Entry 4O1Z (X-ray diffraction, 2.40 A resolution); this record covers chains A and B.

[Chain A (and B)]
Molecule: Prostaglandin G/H synthase 1
From: Ovis aries
Notes: EC 1.14.99.1; chain B of this document is another copy of the same molecule, construct and numbering; everything in this record applies to it too
Reference sequence: P05979 (PGH1_SHEEP); residues 32-600 here = UniProt positions 32-600
Sequence (569 residues; row label = number of the first residue in the row):
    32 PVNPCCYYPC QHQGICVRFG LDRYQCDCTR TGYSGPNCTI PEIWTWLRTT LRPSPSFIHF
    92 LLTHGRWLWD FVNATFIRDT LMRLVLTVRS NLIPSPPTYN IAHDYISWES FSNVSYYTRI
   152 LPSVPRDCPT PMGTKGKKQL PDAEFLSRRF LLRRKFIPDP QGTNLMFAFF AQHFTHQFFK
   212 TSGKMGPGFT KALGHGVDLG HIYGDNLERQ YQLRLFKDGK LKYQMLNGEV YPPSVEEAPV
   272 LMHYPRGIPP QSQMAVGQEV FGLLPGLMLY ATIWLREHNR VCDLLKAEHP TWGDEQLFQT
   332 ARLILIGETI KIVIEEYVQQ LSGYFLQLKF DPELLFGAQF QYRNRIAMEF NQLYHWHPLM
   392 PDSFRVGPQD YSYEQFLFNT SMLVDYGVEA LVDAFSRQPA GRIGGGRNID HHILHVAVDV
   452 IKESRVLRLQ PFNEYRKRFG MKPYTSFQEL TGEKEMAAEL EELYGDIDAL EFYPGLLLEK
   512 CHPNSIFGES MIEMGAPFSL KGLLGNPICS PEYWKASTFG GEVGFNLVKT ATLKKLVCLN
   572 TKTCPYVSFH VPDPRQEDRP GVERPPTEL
Disordered / not traced: 585-600
Disulfide bonds: Cys36-Cys47, Cys37-Cys159, Cys41-Cys57, Cys59-Cys69, Cys569-Cys575
Glycans and other covalent adducts: N-acetylglucosamine (NAG) linked to Asn68, Asn144, Asn410
Ion coordination: heme Fe near His388 (its only coordinating residue here)
Ligand contacts:
  - heme (HEM): Tyr148, Ala199, Ala202, Gln203, Thr206, His207, Phe210, Lys211, Thr212, Leu295, Asn382, Tyr385, His386, Trp387, His388, Met391, Tyr404, Leu408, Ile444, His446, Val447, Asp450
  - Meloxicam (MXM; 4-hydroxy-2-methyl-N-(5-methyl-1,3-thiazol-2-yl)-2H-1,2-benzothiazine-3-carboxamide 1,1-dioxide): Met113, Val116, Leu117, Arg120, Ile345, Val349, Leu352, Ser353, Tyr355, Leu359, Leu384, Trp387, Phe518, Met522, Ile523, Gly526, Ala527, Ser530, Leu531, Leu534, Leu535
Swiss-Prot annotation at these positions:
  - active site: His207 (Proton acceptor), Tyr385 (For cyclooxygenase activity)
  - binding site (heme b): His388
  - site: Asn104 (Not glycosylated), Ser530 (Aspirin-acetylated serine)
  - glycosylation (N-linked (GlcNAc...) asparagine): Asn68, Asn144, Asn410
  - natural variant: Gly164 (D164G: this construct carries the variant), Glu520 (E520K; E520Q)
  - mutagenesis: Tyr385 (Y385F: Abolishes cyclooxygenase activity)
From the paper describing this entry:
  - specificity-determining residues: Ile434, Phe518
  - conformationally variable residues (side-chain flip): Phe518
  - binding site for Meloxicam: Phe518

[How chain A and chain B interact]
Contacting residue pairs (104):
  Ile46(A) - Lys546(B)
  Ile46(A) - Ser548(B)
  Val48(A) - His320(B)
  Val48(A) - Ser548(B)
  Arg49(A) - His320(B)  hydrogen bond (backbone-side chain)
  Arg49(A) - Thr322(B)
  Phe50(A) - Glu319(B)
  Phe50(A) - His320(B)
  Phe50(A) - Gly551(B)
  Gly51(A) - Glu319(B)
  Gly51(A) - Pro321(B)
  Gly51(A) - Thr322(B)
  Asp58(A) - Lys546(B)
  Asp58(A) - Ala547(B)  hydrogen bond (side chain-backbone)
  Asp58(A) - Ser548(B)  hydrogen bond (side chain-backbone)
  Arg61(A) - Phe367(B)
  Arg61(A) - Pro542(B)  hydrogen bond (side chain-backbone)
  Arg61(A) - Trp545(B)  hydrogen bond (side chain-backbone)
  Arg61(A) - Lys546(B)
  Pro125(A) - Glu543(B)
  Ser126(A) - Glu543(B)
  Pro127(A) - Pro538(B)  hydrophobic
  Pro127(A) - Ser541(B)
  Pro127(A) - Glu543(B)
  Pro127(A) - Tyr544(B)
  Pro128(A) - Tyr544(B)  hydrogen bond (backbone-side chain)
  Thr129(A) - Glu543(B)
  His134(A) - Glu326(B)  salt bridge
  His134(A) - Gln330(B)
  Tyr136(A) - Glu326(B)
  Tyr136(A) - Gln327(B)  hydrogen bond (side chain-backbone)
  Ile137(A) - Leu334(B)
  Ile137(A) - Glu543(B)
  Ile137(A) - Tyr544(B)  hydrophobic
  Ile137(A) - Thr549(B)
  Ser138(A) - Gln330(B)
  Trp139(A) - Asp229(B)
  Trp139(A) - Arg333(B)
  Trp139(A) - Asn537(B)
  Trp139(A) - Pro538(B)  hydrophobic
  Glu140(A) - Gln330(B)
  Phe142(A) - Pro538(B)  hydrophobic
  Phe142(A) - Tyr544(B)
  Asp229(A) - Trp139(B)
  Leu238(A) - Glu140(B)
  Glu319(A) - Phe50(B)
  Glu319(A) - Gly51(B)  hydrogen bond (backbone-backbone)
  His320(A) - Val48(B)
  His320(A) - Arg49(B)  hydrogen bond (side chain-backbone)
  His320(A) - Phe50(B)
  Pro321(A) - Gly51(B)
  Pro321(A) - Leu52(B)
  Thr322(A) - Arg49(B)
  Thr322(A) - Gly51(B)
  Thr322(A) - Leu52(B)
  Glu326(A) - His134(B)  salt bridge
  Glu326(A) - Tyr136(B)
  Gln327(A) - Tyr136(B)  hydrogen bond (backbone-side chain)
  Gln330(A) - His134(B)
  Gln330(A) - Ser138(B)
  Gln330(A) - Glu140(B)
  Arg333(A) - Trp139(B)
  Leu334(A) - Ile137(B)
  Leu334(A) - Ser138(B)
  Leu334(A) - Trp139(B)
  Phe367(A) - Arg61(B)
  Phe367(A) - Gln370(B)  hydrogen bond (backbone-side chain)
  Gly368(A) - Gln370(B)
  Ala369(A) - Gln370(B)  hydrogen bond (backbone-side chain)
  Gln370(A) - Phe367(B)  hydrogen bond (side chain-backbone)
  Gln370(A) - Gly368(B)
  Gln370(A) - Ala369(B)  hydrogen bond (side chain-backbone)
  Phe371(A) - Gln372(B)  hydrogen bond (backbone-side chain)
  Gln372(A) - Phe371(B)  hydrogen bond (side chain-backbone)
  Gln372(A) - Gln372(B)
  Gln372(A) - Tyr373(B)  hydrogen bond (side chain-backbone)
  Tyr373(A) - Gln372(B)  hydrogen bond (backbone-side chain)
  Tyr373(A) - Arg374(B)  hydrogen bond (backbone-side chain)
  Arg374(A) - Tyr373(B)  hydrogen bond (side chain-backbone)
  Arg374(A) - Arg374(B)
  Asn537(A) - Trp139(B)
  Pro538(A) - Pro127(B)  hydrophobic
  Pro538(A) - Trp139(B)  hydrophobic
  Pro538(A) - Phe142(B)  hydrophobic
  Ser541(A) - Pro127(B)
  Pro542(A) - Arg61(B)  hydrogen bond (backbone-side chain)
  Glu543(A) - Pro125(B)
  Glu543(A) - Ser126(B)
  Glu543(A) - Pro127(B)
  Glu543(A) - Thr129(B)
  Glu543(A) - Ile137(B)
  Tyr544(A) - Pro127(B)
  Tyr544(A) - Pro128(B)  hydrogen bond (side chain-backbone)
  Tyr544(A) - Ile137(B)  hydrophobic
  Tyr544(A) - Phe142(B)
  Trp545(A) - Arg61(B)  hydrogen bond (backbone-side chain)
  Lys546(A) - Ile46(B)
  Lys546(A) - Asp58(B)
  Lys546(A) - Arg61(B)
  Ala547(A) - Asp58(B)  hydrogen bond (backbone-side chain)
  Ser548(A) - Ile46(B)
  Ser548(A) - Val48(B)
  Ser548(A) - Asp58(B)  hydrogen bond
  Thr549(A) - Ile137(B)
Other interface residues (no listed pair), chain A (57 interface residues in all): Leu52, Thr60, Val228, Trp323, Ile337, Leu366, Gly551, Gly552
Other interface residues (no listed pair), chain B (57 interface residues in all): Thr60, Val228, Leu238, Trp323, Ile337, Leu366, Gly552

[Overview]
Chain A and chain B each contribute 57 residues to their interface, with 25 hydrogen bonds and 2 salt bridges.
Polar contacts include His134(A)-Glu326(B), Arg49(A)-His320(B) and Asp58(A)-Ala547(B). Ligands of chain A:
heme and Meloxicam. Covalently linked N-acetylglucosamine: at Asn68(A), Asn144(A) and Asn410(A). The paper
reports a binding site for Meloxicam at Phe518(A); specificity determinants Ile434(A) and Phe518(A).
Chain A and chain B are both Prostaglandin G/H synthase 1 (Ovis aries); the structure, Crystal Structure of
Ovine Cyclooxygenase-1 Complex with Meloxicam, was determined by X-ray diffraction, deposited together with
4M10 and 4M11.
